8CLF - chains A and E of the 6 polymer chains in the assembly; structure by X-ray diffraction, 2.70 A resolution.

== Chain A ==
Molecule: Tubulin alpha-1B chain
Organism: Bos taurus
UniProtKB: P81947 (TBA1B_BOVIN); numbering as in UniProt (aligned over 1-440)
Sequence (440 residues; row label = number of the first residue in the row):
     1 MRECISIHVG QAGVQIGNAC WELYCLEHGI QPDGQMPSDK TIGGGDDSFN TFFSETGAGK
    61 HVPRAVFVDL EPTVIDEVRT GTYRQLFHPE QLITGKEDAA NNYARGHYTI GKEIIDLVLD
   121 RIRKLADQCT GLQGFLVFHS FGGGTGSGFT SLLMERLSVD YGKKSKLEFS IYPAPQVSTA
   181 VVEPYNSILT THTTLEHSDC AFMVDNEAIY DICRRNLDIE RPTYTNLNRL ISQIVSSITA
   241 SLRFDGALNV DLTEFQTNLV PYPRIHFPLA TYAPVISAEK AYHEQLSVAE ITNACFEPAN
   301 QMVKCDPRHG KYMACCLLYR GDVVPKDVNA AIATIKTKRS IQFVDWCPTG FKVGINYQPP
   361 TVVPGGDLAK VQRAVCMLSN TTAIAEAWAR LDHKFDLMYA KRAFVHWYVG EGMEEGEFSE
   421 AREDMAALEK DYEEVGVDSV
Unresolved in the structure: 440
Ion coordination: Ca2+: Asp39, Thr41, Gly44, Glu55
Small-molecule neighbours:
  - GTP (guanosine-5'-triphosphate): Gly10, Gln11, Ala12, Gln15, Ile16, Asp69, Asp98, Ala99, Ala100, Asn101, Asn102, Ser140, Gly142, Gly143, Gly144, Thr145, Gly146, Ile171, Pro173, Val177, Ser178, Thr179, Glu183, Asn206, Tyr224, Leu227, Asn228, Ile231
  - V1O (5-[[4-(2-bromoethyl)-3,5-dimethoxy-phenyl]diazenyl]-2-methoxy-phenol): Thr179, Ala180, Val181

== Chain E ==
Molecule: Stathmin-4
Organism: synthetic construct
Sequence (121 residues; row label = number of the first residue in the row; note: 15 numbers in that range are skipped by the numbering (no residue carries them; nothing is unmodelled there)):
     6 MEVIELNKCT SGQSFEVILK PPS
    44 DPSLEEIQKK LEAAEERRKY QEAELLKHLA EKREHEREVI QKAIEENNNF IKMAKEKLAQ
   104 KMESNKENRE AHLAAMLERL QEKDKHAEEV RKNKELKE

== Interface between chain A and chain E ==
Pairs across the interface (58):
  His107(A) with Leu54(E)
  Tyr108(A) with Lys53(E); Leu54(E), hydrophobic; Ala57(E), hydrophobic
  Thr109(A) with Arg61(E), hydrogen bond
  Lys112(A) with Leu54(E); Glu58(E), salt bridge
  Glu155(A) with Ile50(E); Lys53(E), salt bridge
  Val159(A) with Pro45(E); Ser46(E)
  Asp245(A) with Cys14(E), hydrogen bond (backbone-side chain); Thr15(E); Ser16(E)
  Gly246(A) with Cys14(E)
  Ala247(A) with Asn12(E); Ser19(E)
  Leu248(A) with Ser19(E)
  Pro325(A) with Gln18(E); Phe20(E), hydrophobic
  Asn329(A) with Met6(E); Val8(E); Phe20(E)
  Ile332(A) with Val22(E), hydrophobic; Leu24(E), hydrophobic
  Ala333(A) with Met6(E), hydrophobic
  Asp345(A) with Pro27(E); Ser28(E), hydrogen bond (backbone-backbone)
  Cys347(A) with Pro27(E)
  Pro348(A) with Lys25(E); Pro27(E)
  Thr349(A) with Ile23(E); Leu24(E), hydrogen bond (backbone-backbone); Lys25(E), hydrogen bond (backbone-backbone)
  Gly350(A) with Val22(E)
  Phe351(A) with Glu21(E); Val22(E), hydrogen bond (backbone-backbone); Leu24(E), hydrophobic
  Lys352(A) with Phe20(E); Glu21(E), salt bridge
  Val353(A) with Ser19(E); Phe20(E), hydrogen bond (backbone-backbone)
  Gly354(A) with Gln18(E)
  Ile355(A) with Gly17(E); Gln18(E), hydrogen bond (backbone-backbone)
  Asn356(A) with Ser16(E)
  Tyr357(A) with Thr15(E); Ser16(E), hydrogen bond (backbone-backbone); Gly17(E); Gln18(E), hydrogen bond
  Val409(A) with Gln64(E)
  Gly410(A) with Arg61(E); Gln64(E)
  Glu411(A) with Arg61(E), hydrogen bond (backbone-side chain)
  Gly412(A) with Ala57(E); Arg60(E), hydrogen bond (backbone-side chain); Arg61(E)
  Glu414(A) with Arg60(E), salt bridge
Also at the interface, not in a pair above, chain A (38 interface residues in all): Leu152, Arg156, His197, Val328, Lys336, Trp346, Gln358
Also at the interface, not in a pair above, chain E (29 interface residues in all): Leu47, Gln51

== Summary ==
38 residues of chain A and 29 residues of chain E are in contact, with 12 hydrogen bonds and 4 salt bridges.
Polar pairs include Lys112(A)-Glu58(E), Glu155(A)-Lys53(E) and Lys352(A)-Glu21(E). Chain A binds GTP and
compound V1O.
Chain A is Tubulin alpha-1B chain (Bos taurus) and chain E is Stathmin-4 (synthetic construct); the structure,
Z-SolQ2Br bound to tubulin (T2R-TTL) complex, was determined by X-ray diffraction together with 8CL9, 8CLB,
8CLC, 8CLD, 8CLE, 8CLG and 8CLH from the same study.
